PDB entry 6FT8 | X-ray diffraction, 1.45 A resolution | chain A

Chain A:
Molecule: Dual specificity protein kinase CLK1
Organism: Homo sapiens
Notes: EC 2.7.12.1
Reference sequence: P49759 (CLK1_HUMAN); numbering as in UniProt (aligned over 148-484)
Chain sequence (339 residues; each row starts with the number of its first residue; note: 147 numbers in that range are skipped by the numbering (no residue carries them; nothing is unmodelled there); numbers below 1 keep their minus sign (Ser-1 is residue -1)):
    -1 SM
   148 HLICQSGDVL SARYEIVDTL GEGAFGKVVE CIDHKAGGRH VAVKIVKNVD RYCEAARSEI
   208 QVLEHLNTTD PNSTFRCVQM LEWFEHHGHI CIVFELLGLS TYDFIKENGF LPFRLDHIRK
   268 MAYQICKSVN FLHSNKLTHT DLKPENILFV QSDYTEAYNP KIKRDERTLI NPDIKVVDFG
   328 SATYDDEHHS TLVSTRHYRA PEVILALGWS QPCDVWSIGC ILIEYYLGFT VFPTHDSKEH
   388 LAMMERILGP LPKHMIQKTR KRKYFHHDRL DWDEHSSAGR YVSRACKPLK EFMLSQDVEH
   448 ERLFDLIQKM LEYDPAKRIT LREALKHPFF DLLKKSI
Not modelled in the structure: 484
Construct notes: expression tag (-1 to 0); variant Ala432 (Arg in P49759)
Ion coordination: Na+: Arg409, Phe412
Ligand contacts: E6T (3-(3-hydroxyphenyl)-1H-pyrrolo[3,4-g]indol-8-one): Leu167, Gly168, Glu169, Gly170, Phe172, Val175, Ala189, Val225, Phe241, Glu242, Leu243, Leu244, Gly245, Ser247, Asp250, Glu292, Leu295, Val324
UniProt features mapped onto this chain:
  - active site: Asp288 (Proton acceptor)
  - binding site (ATP): Leu167 to Val175, Lys191
Reported in the primary citation:
  - binding site for E6T: Glu242, Leu244, Gly245, Asp250

In short:
Bound to chain A: compound E6T. Arg409 and Phe412 form the Na+ site. UniProt lists active-site residue Asp288
and 10 ATP-binding residues. From the paper: a binding site for E6T at Glu242, Leu244 and Gly245 among others.
Chain A is Dual specificity protein kinase CLK1 (Homo sapiens); the structure, Crystal structure of CLK1 in
complex with inhibitor 8g, was determined by X-ray diffraction together with 6FT7 and 6FT9 from the same
study.
